PDB entry 7S8Q | X-ray diffraction, 2.08 A resolution | chains A and C of the 3 polymer chains in the assembly

[Chain A]
Name: HLA class I histocompatibility antigen, A alpha chain
Organism: Homo sapiens
UniProtKB: U5YJK1 (U5YJK1_HUMAN); residues 1-278 here correspond to UniProt positions 25-302 (UniProt number = residue number + 24)
Amino-acid sequence (278 residues; each row starts with the number of its first residue):
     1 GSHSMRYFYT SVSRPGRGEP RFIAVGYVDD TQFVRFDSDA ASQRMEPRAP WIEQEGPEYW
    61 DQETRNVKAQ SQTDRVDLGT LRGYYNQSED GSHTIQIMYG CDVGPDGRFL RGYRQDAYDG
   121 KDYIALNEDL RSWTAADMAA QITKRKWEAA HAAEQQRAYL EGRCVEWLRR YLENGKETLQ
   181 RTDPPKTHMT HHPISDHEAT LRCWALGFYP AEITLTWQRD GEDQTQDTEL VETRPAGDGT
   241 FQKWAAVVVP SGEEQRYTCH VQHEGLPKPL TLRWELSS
Disordered / not traced: 276-278
Cystine bridges: Cys101-Cys164, Cys203-Cys259
Reported in the primary citation:
  - binding site for Nucleoprotein peptide KTNGNAFIGK (chain C): Tyr7, Tyr9, Met45, Tyr159
  - specificity-determining residues: Tyr7, Tyr9, Met45, Asp77, Asp116, Tyr159

[Chain C]
Name: Nucleoprotein peptide KTNGNAFIGK
UniProtKB: P04666 (NCAP_INBSI); residues 1-10 here correspond to UniProt positions 511-520 (UniProt number = residue number + 510)
Amino-acid sequence (10 residues; numbered 1 to 10; the number before each row is that of its first residue):
     1 KTNGNAFIGK

[Interface between chain A and chain C]
Pairs across the interface - 41 pairs, chain A then chain C:
  Met5(A) - Lys1(C)
  Tyr7(A) - Lys1(C)  hydrogen bond (side chain-backbone)
  Tyr7(A) - Thr2(C)
  Tyr9(A) - Thr2(C)
  Met45(A) - Thr2(C)
  Tyr59(A) - Lys1(C)
  Glu63(A) - Lys1(C)
  Glu63(A) - Thr2(C)  hydrogen bond (side chain-backbone)
  Asn66(A) - Thr2(C)  hydrogen bond
  Asn66(A) - Gly4(C)
  Asn66(A) - Phe7(C)
  Ala69(A) - Phe7(C)  hydrophobic
  Gln70(A) - Phe7(C)
  Thr73(A) - Phe7(C)
  Asp77(A) - Gly9(C)
  Asp77(A) - Lys10(C)  hydrogen bond (side chain-backbone)
  Thr80(A) - Lys10(C)
  Leu81(A) - Lys10(C)
  Tyr84(A) - Lys10(C)  hydrogen bond (side chain-backbone)
  Ile95(A) - Lys10(C)
  Tyr99(A) - Thr2(C)
  Tyr99(A) - Asn3(C)  hydrogen bond (side chain-backbone)
  Asp116(A) - Lys10(C)  salt bridge
  Thr143(A) - Lys10(C)  hydrogen bond (side chain-backbone)
  Lys146(A) - Lys10(C)  hydrogen bond (side chain-backbone)
  Trp147(A) - Ile8(C)  hydrogen bond (side chain-backbone)
  Trp147(A) - Gly9(C)  hydrogen bond (side chain-backbone)
  Trp147(A) - Lys10(C)
  Ala150(A) - Ile8(C)  hydrophobic
  Ala152(A) - Ile8(C)  hydrophobic
  Gln155(A) - Asn5(C)  hydrogen bond (side chain-backbone)
  Gln156(A) - Asn3(C)
  Gln156(A) - Ala6(C)
  Tyr159(A) - Lys1(C)  hydrogen bond (side chain-backbone)
  Tyr159(A) - Thr2(C)
  Tyr159(A) - Asn3(C)
  Tyr159(A) - Asn5(C)
  Arg163(A) - Lys1(C)
  Arg163(A) - Thr2(C)
  Trp167(A) - Lys1(C)
  Tyr171(A) - Lys1(C)  hydrogen bond (side chain-backbone)
Interface residues without a listed pair, chain A (33 interface residues in all): Gln62, Val67, Ile97, Tyr123, Ala158
From the paper, about this interface:
  - specific contacts: Glu63(A)-Thr2(C) (hydrogen bond), Leu81(A)-Lys10(C) (hydrophobic contact), Ile95(A)-Lys10(C) (hydrophobic contact), Ile97(A)-Lys10(C) (hydrophobic contact), Asp116(A)-Lys10(C) (salt bridge)

[In short]
33 residues of chain A and 10 residues of chain C are in contact, with 13 hydrogen bonds and 1 salt bridge.
Polar pairs include Asp116(A)-Lys10(C), Tyr7(A)-Lys1(C) and Glu63(A)-Thr2(C). The authors report a hydrogen
bond between Glu63(A) and Thr2(C); hydrophobic contacts between Leu81(A) and Lys10(C), Ile95(A) and Lys10(C)
and Ile97(A) and Lys10(C); a salt bridge between Asp116(A) and Lys10(C). From the paper: a binding site for
Nucleoprotein peptide KTNGNAFIGK (chain C) at Tyr7(A), Tyr9(A) and Met45(A) among others; specificity
determinants Tyr7(A), Tyr9(A) and Met45(A) among others.
Here chain A is HLA class I histocompatibility antigen, A alpha chain (Homo sapiens) and chain C is
Nucleoprotein peptide KTNGNAFIGK. Entry 7S8Q (Crystal Structure of HLA A*1101 in complex with KTNGNAFIGK, an
10-mer epitope from Influenza B) was determined by X-ray diffraction (same publication as 7S8R and 7S8S).
